PDB entry 2XKH | X-ray diffraction, 2.31 A resolution | chain A

Chain A:
Name: Neural hemoglobin
From: Cerebratulus lacteus
UniProtKB: O76242 (GLBN_CERLA); residues 0-109 here correspond to UniProt positions 1-110 (UniProt number = residue number + 1)
Sequence (110 residues; row label = number of the first residue in the row; numbering starts at 0):
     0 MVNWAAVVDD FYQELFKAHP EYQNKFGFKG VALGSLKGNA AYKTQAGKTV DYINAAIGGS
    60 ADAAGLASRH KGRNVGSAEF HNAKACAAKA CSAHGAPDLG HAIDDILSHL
Differences from the reference sequence: engineered mutation Ala86 (Leu87 in the reference)
UniProt features mapped onto this chain:
  - binding site (heme): His69
Ion coordination: heme Fe: His69 (together with oxygen molecule)
Small-molecule neighbours:
  - heme (HEM): Phe10, Tyr11, Leu14, Tyr21, Lys24, Phe25, Gly26, Gln44, Lys47, Thr48, Tyr51, Leu65, Arg68, His69, Arg72, Val74, Glu78, Phe79, Ala82, Ile102
  - oxygen molecule (OXY): Tyr11, Phe25, Gln44, Thr48, His69
  - xenon (XE), molecule 1: Phe10, Thr48, Ile52, Ala86, Leu98
  - xenon (XE), molecule 2: Tyr51, Ile52, Leu98, Ala101, Ile102, Ile105
Reported in the primary citation:
  - binding site for xenon: Phe10, Thr48, Tyr51, Ile52, Ala86, Leu98, Ala101, Ile102
  - binding site for oxygen molecule: Tyr11, Gln44
  - contacts within the chain: Tyr11-Thr48 (hydrogen bond)
  - conformationally variable residues (side-chain flip): Gln44
  - mutagenesis - A55W (4-fold): decreased binding to NO

In short:
Chain A binds heme, oxygen molecule and xenon. From UniProt: heme-binding residue His69. From the paper: a
binding site for xenon at Phe10, Thr48 and Tyr51 among others; A55W reduces binding to NO.
Chain A is Neural hemoglobin (Cerebratulus lacteus); the structure, Xe derivative of C.lacteus mini-Hb
Leu86Ala mutant, was determined by X-ray diffraction, deposited together with 2XKG and 2XKI.
